Entry 7NH7 (X-ray diffraction, 2.20 A resolution); this record covers chains A and B.

== Chain A ==
Protein: Replicase polyprotein 1ab
Organism: Human coronavirus OC43
Notes: EC 3.4.19.12, 3.4.22.69, 3.4.22.-, 2.7.7.48, 3.6.4.12, 3.6.4.13, 2.1.1.-, 3.1.13.-, 3.1.-.-
UniProtKB: P0C6X6 (R1AB_CVHOC); residues 1-299 here correspond to UniProt positions 6797-7095 (UniProt number = residue number + 6796)
Sequence (299 residues; numbered 1 to 299; the number before each row is that of its first residue):
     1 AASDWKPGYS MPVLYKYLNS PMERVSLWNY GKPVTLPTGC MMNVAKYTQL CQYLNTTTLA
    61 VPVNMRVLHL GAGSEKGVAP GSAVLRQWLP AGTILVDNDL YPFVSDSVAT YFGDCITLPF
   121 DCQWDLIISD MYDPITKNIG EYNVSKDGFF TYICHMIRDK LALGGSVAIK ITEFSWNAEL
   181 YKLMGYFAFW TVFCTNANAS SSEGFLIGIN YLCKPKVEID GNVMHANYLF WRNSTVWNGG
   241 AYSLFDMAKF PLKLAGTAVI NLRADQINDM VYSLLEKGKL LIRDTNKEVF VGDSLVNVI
Disordered / not traced: 296-299
Ligand contacts: sinefungin (SFG): Asn43, Tyr47, Gly71, Ala72, Gly73, Ser74, Pro80, Gly81, Asn98, Asp99, Leu100, Tyr101, Gly113, Asp114, Cys115, Asp130, Met131, Tyr132, Phe149
UniProt features mapped onto this chain:
  - active site: Lys46, Asp130, Lys170, Glu203

== Chain B ==
Protein: Replicase polyprotein 1a
Organism: Human coronavirus OC43
Notes: EC 3.4.19.12, 3.4.22.69, 3.4.22.-
UniProtKB: P0C6U7 (R1A_CVHOC); residues 10-131 here correspond to UniProt positions 4242-4363 (UniProt number = residue number + 4232)
Sequence (122 residues; numbered 10 to 131; the number before each row is that of its first residue):
    10 NSSILSLCAF SVDPKKTYLD FIQQGGTPIA NCVKMLCDHA GTGMAITVKP DATTSQDSYG
    70 GASVCIYCRA RVEHPDVDGL CKLRGKFVQV PVGIKDPVSY VLTHDVCRVC GFWRDGSCSC
   130 VS
Disordered / not traced: 10, 131
Metal / ion sites: Zn2+ site 1: Cys74, Cys77, His83, Cys90; Zn2+ site 2: Cys116, Cys119, Cys127, Cys129
UniProt features mapped onto this chain:
  - zinc finger: Cys74 to Cys90, Cys116 to Cys129
  - binding site (Zn(2+)): Cys74, Cys77, His83, Cys90, Cys116, Cys119, Cys127, Cys129

== How chain A and chain B interact ==
Residue-residue contacts (46; chain A residue first):
  Thr38(A) with Lys43(B), hydrogen bond (backbone-side chain)
  Gly39(A) with Lys43(B)
  Cys40(A) with Leu45(B), hydrophobic
  Met41(A) with Asn40(B); Cys41(B)
  Val44(A) with Val42(B), hydrophobic; Lys43(B)
  Thr48(A) with Leu45(B)
  Lys76(A) with Asn40(B)
  Val78(A) with Asn40(B); Val42(B), hydrophobic; Arg78(B)
  Pro80(A) with Val42(B), hydrophobic
  Ala83(A) with Val42(B), hydrophobic; Met44(B); Phe96(B)
  Val84(A) with Met44(B)
  Arg86(A) with Lys58(B); Gly94(B), hydrogen bond (side chain-backbone); Phe96(B)
  Gln87(A) with Met44(B); Leu45(B), hydrogen bond (side chain-backbone); Lys58(B), hydrogen bond (backbone-side chain); Pro59(B); Phe96(B)
  Trp88(A) with Lys58(B)
  Leu89(A) with Lys58(B), hydrogen bond (backbone-side chain)
  Ala91(A) with Val57(B), hydrophobic
  Val104(A) with Ala71(B); Cys77(B)
  Ser105(A) with Ala71(B); Arg93(B), hydrogen bond (backbone-side chain)
  Asp106(A) with Gly69(B); Gly70(B), hydrogen bond (side chain-backbone); Ala71(B), hydrogen bond (side chain-backbone); Arg93(B); Gly94(B), hydrogen bond (side chain-backbone)
  Ser107(A) with Arg93(B), hydrogen bond (backbone-side chain)
  Val108(A) with Arg93(B)
  Ala109(A) with Arg93(B)
  Thr110(A) with Arg93(B), hydrogen bond
  Leu244(A) with Leu45(B), hydrophobic
  Met247(A) with Leu45(B); Cys46(B); Asp47(B)
  Ala248(A) with Asp47(B)
Other interface residues (no listed pair), chain A (32 interface residues in all): Pro37, Ala45, Pro90, Val291, Gly292, Ser294
Other interface residues (no listed pair), chain B (23 interface residues in all): Ser72, Leu89, Leu92, Lys95

== Summary ==
Chain A and chain B form an interface of 32 and 23 residues respectively, with 11 hydrogen bonds. Among the
polar pairs are Thr38(A)-Lys43(B), Arg86(A)-Gly94(B) and Gln87(A)-Leu45(B). Chain A binds sinefungin. UniProt
lists 4 active-site residues on chain A; 8 Zn2+-binding residues on chain B.
Here chain A is Replicase polyprotein 1ab and chain B is Replicase polyprotein 1a, both from Human coronavirus
OC43. Entry 7NH7 (OC43 coronavirus methyltransferase) was determined by X-ray diffraction.
